PDB entry 9IX4 | electron microscopy, 2.96 A resolution | chains B and D of the 6 polymer chains in the assembly

Chain B:
Molecule: DdmD
Reference sequence: A0A5R8LS59 (A0A5R8LS59_LACZE); residues 1-1192 here = UniProt positions 1-1192
Amino-acid sequence (1192 residues; row label = number of the first residue in the row):
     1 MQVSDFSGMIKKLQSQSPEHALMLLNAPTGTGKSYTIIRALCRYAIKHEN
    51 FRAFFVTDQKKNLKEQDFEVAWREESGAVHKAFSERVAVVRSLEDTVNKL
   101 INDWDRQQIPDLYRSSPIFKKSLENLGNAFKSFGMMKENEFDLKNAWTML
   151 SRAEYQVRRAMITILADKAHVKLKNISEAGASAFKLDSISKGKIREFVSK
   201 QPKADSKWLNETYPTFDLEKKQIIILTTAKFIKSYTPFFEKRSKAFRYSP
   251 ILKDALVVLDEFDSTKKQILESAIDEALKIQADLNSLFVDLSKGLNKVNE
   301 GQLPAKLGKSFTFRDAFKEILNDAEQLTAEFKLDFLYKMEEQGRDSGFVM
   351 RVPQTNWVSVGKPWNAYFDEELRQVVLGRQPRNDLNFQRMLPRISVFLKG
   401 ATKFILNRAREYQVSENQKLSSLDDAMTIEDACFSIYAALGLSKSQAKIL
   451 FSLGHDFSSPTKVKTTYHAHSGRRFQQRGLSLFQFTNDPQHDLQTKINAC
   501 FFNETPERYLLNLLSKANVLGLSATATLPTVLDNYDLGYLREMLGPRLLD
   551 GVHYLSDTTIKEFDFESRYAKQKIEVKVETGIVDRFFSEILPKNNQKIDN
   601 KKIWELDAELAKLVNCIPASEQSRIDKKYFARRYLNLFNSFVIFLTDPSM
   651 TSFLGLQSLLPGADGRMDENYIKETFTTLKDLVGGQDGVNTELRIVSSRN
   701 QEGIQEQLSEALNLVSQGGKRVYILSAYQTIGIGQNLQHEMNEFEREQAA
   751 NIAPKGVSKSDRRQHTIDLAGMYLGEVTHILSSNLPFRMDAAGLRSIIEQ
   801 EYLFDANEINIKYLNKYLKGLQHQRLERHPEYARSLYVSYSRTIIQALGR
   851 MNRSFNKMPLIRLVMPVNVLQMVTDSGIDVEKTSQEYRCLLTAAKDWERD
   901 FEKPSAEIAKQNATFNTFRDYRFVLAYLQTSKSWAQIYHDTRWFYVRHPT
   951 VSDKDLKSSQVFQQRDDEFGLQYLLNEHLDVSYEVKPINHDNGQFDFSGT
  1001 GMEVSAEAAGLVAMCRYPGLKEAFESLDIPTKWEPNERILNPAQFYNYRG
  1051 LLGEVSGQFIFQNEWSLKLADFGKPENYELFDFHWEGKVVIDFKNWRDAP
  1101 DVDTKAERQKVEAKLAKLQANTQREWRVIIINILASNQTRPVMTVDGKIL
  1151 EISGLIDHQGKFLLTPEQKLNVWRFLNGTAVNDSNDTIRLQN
Disordered / not traced: 619-625, 1178-1192
Construct notes: conflict Ser7 (Leu in A0A5R8LS59), Ile46 (Val in A0A5R8LS59), Ser115 (Asn in A0A5R8LS59), Glu154 (Asp in A0A5R8LS59), Lys174 (Arg in A0A5R8LS59), Ala179 (Glu in A0A5R8LS59), Asp187 (Asn in A0A5R8LS59), Phe313 (Ser in A0A5R8LS59), His468 (Tyr in A0A5R8LS59), Glu575 (Gln in A0A5R8LS59), Asp681 (Glu in A0A5R8LS59), Ile704 (Val in A0A5R8LS59), Arg762 (Pro in A0A5R8LS59), Pro859 (Thr in A0A5R8LS59), Val1090 (Ala in A0A5R8LS59), Asp1101 (Asn in A0A5R8LS59), Ala1106 (Val in A0A5R8LS59), Arg1140 (Gln in A0A5R8LS59), Thr1165 (Met in A0A5R8LS59)
Residues lining bound ligands: ADP (adenosine-5'-diphosphate): Thr29, Gly30, Thr31, Gly32, Lys33, Ser34, Tyr35, Asn736, Gln738, Asp761, Arg762, Arg763, Arg853
What the authors report for this chain:
  - binding site for the 13-nt DNA strand: Lys144, Tyr629, Arg633, His779
  - binding site for ADP: Thr31, Lys33, Ser34, Tyr35, Arg853

Chain D:
Molecule: 12-nt DNA strand
Sequence (12 nucleotides; each row starts with the number of its first residue):
    28 ATGAGTATATCC

Chain B / chain D interface:
Contacting residue pairs - 62 pairs, chain B then chain D:
  Asp58(B) - DA36(D)  sugar contact
  Gln59(B) - DT35(D)  sugar contact
  Gln59(B) - DA36(D)  phosphate contact
  Lys60(B) - DA36(D)  hydrogen bond to the phosphate
  Lys60(B) - DT37(D)  salt bridge to the phosphate
  Ser92(B) - DT37(D)  phosphate contact
  Ser92(B) - DC38(D)  phosphate contact
  Leu93(B) - DC38(D)  hydrogen bond to the phosphate
  Asp95(B) - DT37(D)  phosphate contact
  Leu143(B) - DC38(D)  base contact
  Leu143(B) - DC39(D)  base contact
  Lys144(B) - DC39(D)  base contact
  Trp147(B) - DC38(D)  hydrogen bond to the phosphate
  Trp147(B) - DC39(D)  base contact
  Thr227(B) - DA36(D)  phosphate contact
  Thr227(B) - DT37(D)  hydrogen bond to the phosphate
  Ala229(B) - DA36(D)  phosphate contact
  Ala229(B) - DT37(D)  sugar contact
  Lys230(B) - DT37(D)  sugar contact
  Lys230(B) - DC38(D)  salt bridge to the phosphate
  Lys233(B) - DT37(D)  base contact
  Lys233(B) - DC38(D)  base contact
  Ser234(B) - DC38(D)  phosphate contact
  Ser234(B) - DC39(D)  phosphate contact
  Ser243(B) - DC39(D)  hydrogen bond to the phosphate
  Gln268(B) - DT35(D)  base contact
  Gln268(B) - DA36(D)  base contact
  Glu271(B) - DA36(D)  hydrogen bond to the base
  Lys279(B) - DC38(D)  base contact
  Lys279(B) - DC39(D)  hydrogen bond to the base
  Asp626(B) - DG32(D)  base contact
  Tyr629(B) - DG32(D)  stacking on the base
  Ser658(B) - DT33(D)  sugar contact
  Leu659(B) - DT33(D)  phosphate contact
  Leu659(B) - DA34(D)  phosphate contact
  Leu660(B) - DA34(D)  hydrogen bond to the phosphate
  Leu660(B) - DT35(D)  phosphate contact
  Ser698(B) - DT35(D)  hydrogen bond to the phosphate
  Arg699(B) - DA34(D)  salt bridge to the phosphate
  Gln729(B) - DT33(D)  hydrogen bond to the base
  Gln729(B) - DA34(D)  sugar contact
  Gln729(B) - DT35(D)  sugar contact
  Thr730(B) - DA34(D)  phosphate contact
  Thr730(B) - DT35(D)  hydrogen bond to the phosphate
  Thr778(B) - DG32(D)  phosphate contact
  Thr778(B) - DT33(D)  hydrogen bond to the phosphate
  His779(B) - DG32(D)  phosphate contact
  His779(B) - DT33(D)  stacking on the base
  Leu781(B) - DG32(D)  phosphate contact
  Ser783(B) - DG30(D)  hydrogen bond to the base
  Ser783(B) - DA31(D)  phosphate contact
  Ser783(B) - DG32(D)  hydrogen bond to the phosphate
  Leu785(B) - DT29(D)  base contact
  Leu785(B) - DG30(D)  base contact
  His823(B) - DA28(D)  base contact
  Gln824(B) - DT29(D)  base contact
  Leu826(B) - DG30(D)  sugar contact
  Glu827(B) - DG30(D)  sugar contact
  Arg828(B) - DG30(D)  hydrogen bond to the phosphate
  Arg828(B) - DA31(D)  salt bridge to the phosphate
  His829(B) - DA31(D)  salt bridge to the phosphate
  His829(B) - DG32(D)  salt bridge to the phosphate
Other interface residues (no listed pair), chain B (44 interface residues in all): Lys61, Thr148, Phe630, Arg633, Ala727, Arg825

In short:
44 residues of chain B face 12 of chain D across their interface; the contacts include 15 hydrogen bonds, 6
salt bridges and 2 aromatic stacking contacts. Polar pairs include Glu271(B)-DA36(D), Lys279(B)-DC39(D) and
Gln729(B)-DT33(D). The paper reports a binding site for ADP at Thr31(B), Lys33(B) and Ser34(B) among others; a
binding site for the 13-nt DNA strand at Lys144(B), Tyr629(B) and Arg633(B) among others.
Here chain B is DdmD and chain D is a 12-nt DNA strand. Entry 9IX4 (Cryo-EM structure of Lactobacillus casei
DdmD dimer bound with DNA) was determined by electron microscopy, deposited together with 9IW3 and 9IXM.
